PDB entry 3BCC | X-ray diffraction, 3.70 A resolution | chains C and D of the 10 polymer chains in the assembly

[Chain C]
Molecule: Ubiquinol cytochrome C oxidoreductase
From: Gallus gallus
Notes: EC 1.10.2.2
UniProt: P18946 (CYB_CHICK); residue numbers follow UniProt; this construct covers 1-380
Chain sequence (380 residues; row label = number of the first residue in the row):
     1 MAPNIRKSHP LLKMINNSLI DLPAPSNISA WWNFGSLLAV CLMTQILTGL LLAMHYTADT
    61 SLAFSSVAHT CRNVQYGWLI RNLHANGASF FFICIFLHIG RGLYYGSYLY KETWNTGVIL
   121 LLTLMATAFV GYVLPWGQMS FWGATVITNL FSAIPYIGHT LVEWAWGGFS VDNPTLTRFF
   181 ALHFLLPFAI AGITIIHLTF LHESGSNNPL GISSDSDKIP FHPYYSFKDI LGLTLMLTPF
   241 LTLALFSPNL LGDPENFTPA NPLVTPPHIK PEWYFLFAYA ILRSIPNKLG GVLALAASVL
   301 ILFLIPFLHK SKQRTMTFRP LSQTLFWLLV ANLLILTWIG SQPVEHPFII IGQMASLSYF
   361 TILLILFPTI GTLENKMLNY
Disordered / not traced: 1
Swiss-Prot annotation at these positions:
  - binding site (heme b): His84, His98, His183, His197
  - binding site (a ubiquinone): His202
Metal / ion sites: heme Fe site 1: His84, His183; heme Fe site 2: His98, His197
Small-molecule neighbours:
  - antimycin (AMY): Ser18, Leu19, Ile28, Trp32, Asn33, Gly35, Ser36, Ala39, Leu42, Met43, Ala191, Thr194, Ile195, Leu198, Ser206, Phe221, Tyr225, Lys228, Asp229
  - heme (HEM), molecule 1: Trp31, Trp32, Asn33, Phe34, Gly35, Ser36, Leu38, Ala39, Ile95, His98, Ile99, Arg101, Gly102, Ser107, Tyr108, Tyr110, Thr113, Trp114, Gly117, Val118, Leu120, Leu121, Ile190, Thr194, His197, Leu198, Leu201, Asn207
  - heme (HEM), molecule 2: Leu42, Gln45, Ile46, Gly49, Leu50, Leu52, Ala53, Tyr56, Val67, Arg81, His84, Ala85, Ala88, Leu124, Thr127, Ala128, Gly131, Tyr132, Leu134, Pro135, His183, Phe184, Pro187, Ile190, Asn256, Tyr274
  - stigmatellin (SIG): Leu122, Met125, Ala126, Phe129, Val130, Gly143, Val146, Ile147, Phe151, Phe179, Leu182, Ile269, Pro271, Glu272, Phe275, Ala278, Tyr279, Leu295
From the paper describing this entry:
  - binding site for antimycin: Thr194, Phe221
  - binding site for heme: Arg101

[Chain D]
Molecule: Ubiquinol cytochrome C oxidoreductase
From: Gallus gallus
Notes: EC 1.10.2.2
UniProt: P00125 (CY1_BOVIN); numbering as in UniProt (aligned over 1-241)
Chain sequence (241 residues; numbered 1 to 241; the number before each row is that of its first residue):
     1 SDLELHPPSY PWSHRGPLSS LDHTSIRRGF QVYKQVCSSC HSMDYVAYRH LVGVCYTEDE
    61 AKALAEEVEV QDGPNEDGEM FMRPGKLSDY FPKPYPNPEA ARAANNGALP PDLSYIVRAR
   121 HGGEDYVFSL LTGYCEPPTG VSVREGLYFN PYFPGQAIGM APPIYNDVLE FDDGTPATMS
   181 QVAKDVCTFL RWAAEPEHDH RKRMGLKMLL MMGLLVPLVY YMKRHKWSVL KSRKLAYRPP
   241 K
Differences from the reference sequence: conflict Pro17 (Leu in P00125), Val143 (Leu in P00125), Asp167 (Glu in P00125), Val216 (Leu in P00125), Tyr221 (Ala in P00125)
Covalently attached groups: heme (HEM) linked to Cys37, Cys40
Metal / ion sites: heme Fe: His41, Met160
Small-molecule neighbours: heme (HEM): Val32, Val36, Ser39, His41, Asn105, Ala108, Leu109, Pro110, Pro111, Leu113, Ile116, Arg120, Tyr126, Val127, Leu130, Leu131, Phe153, Ala157, Ile158, Gly159, Met160, Pro163, Val186, Leu190

[Chain C / chain D interface]
Contacting residue pairs (55):
  Ser26(C) - Trp227(D)
  Phe64(C) - Tyr45(D)
  Ser65(C) - Tyr45(D)
  Ala68(C) - Tyr45(D)  hydrophobic
  Ala68(C) - Tyr115(D)
  Arg72(C) - Tyr45(D)  hydrogen bond (side chain-backbone)
  Arg72(C) - Val46(D)
  Arg72(C) - Tyr115(D)  hydrogen bond
  Arg72(C) - Ala193(D)  hydrogen bond (side chain-backbone)
  Asn73(C) - Arg49(D)
  Asn73(C) - Tyr90(D)
  Tyr76(C) - His200(D)
  Trp78(C) - Glu197(D)
  Trp78(C) - His200(D)
  Trp78(C) - Arg201(D)
  Trp78(C) - Met204(D)  hydrophobic
  Asp217(C) - Arg233(D)  salt bridge
  Ile219(C) - Trp227(D)  hydrophobic
  Ile219(C) - Leu230(D)  hydrophobic
  Tyr224(C) - Trp227(D)
  Tyr224(C) - Val229(D)
  Tyr224(C) - Leu230(D)  hydrophobic
  Tyr225(C) - Trp227(D)
  Phe227(C) - Lys226(D)
  Lys228(C) - Lys223(D)
  Lys228(C) - Trp227(D)
  Leu231(C) - Val216(D)
  Leu231(C) - Val219(D)  hydrophobic
  Leu231(C) - Tyr220(D)
  Thr234(C) - Leu215(D)
  Thr234(C) - Val216(D)
  Thr234(C) - Val219(D)
  Thr238(C) - Met212(D)
  Leu241(C) - Met208(D)
  Thr242(C) - Met208(D)
  Thr242(C) - Leu209(D)
  Leu245(C) - Arg201(D)
  Leu245(C) - Met204(D)
  Leu245(C) - Gly205(D)
  Leu245(C) - Met208(D)  hydrophobic
  Phe246(C) - Pro17(D)
  Phe246(C) - Arg201(D)  hydrogen bond (backbone-side chain)
  Phe246(C) - Lys202(D)
  Phe246(C) - Gly205(D)
  Phe246(C) - Leu206(D)
  Phe246(C) - Met208(D)  hydrophobic
  Phe246(C) - Leu209(D)  hydrophobic
  Pro248(C) - Arg201(D)
  Asn249(C) - Arg118(D)  hydrogen bond
  Pro254(C) - Arg118(D)
  Pro254(C) - Ala119(D)
  Pro254(C) - His121(D)
  Phe257(C) - Tyr115(D)  hydrophobic
  Phe257(C) - Arg118(D)
  Phe257(C) - Ala119(D)  hydrophobic
Also at the interface, not in a pair above, chain C (34 interface residues in all): His69, Pro223, Leu235, Ala244, Ser247, Glu255, Thr258, His268, Glu345
Also at the interface, not in a pair above, chain D (38 interface residues in all): Asp2, Glu4, Leu18, Ser114, Arg120, Ala194, Pro196, Met222

[Overview]
Chain C and chain D form an interface of 34 and 38 residues respectively; the contacts include 5 hydrogen
bonds and 1 salt bridge. Polar contacts include Asp217(C)-Arg233(D), Arg72(C)-Tyr45(D) and Arg72(C)-Tyr115(D).
The paper reports a binding site for antimycin at Thr194(C) and Phe221(C); a binding site for heme at
Arg101(C).
Here chain C is Ubiquinol cytochrome C oxidoreductase and chain D is Ubiquinol cytochrome C oxidoreductase,
both from Gallus gallus. Entry 3BCC (Stigmatellin and antimycin bound cytochrome BC1 complex from chicken) was
determined by X-ray diffraction together with 2BCC and 1BCC from the same study.
